PDB entry 1W37 | X-ray diffraction, 2.00 A resolution | chains A and D of the 4 polymer chains in the assembly

# Chain A (and D)
Protein: 2-keto-3-deoxy gluconate aldolase
Source organism: Sulfolobus solfataricus
Notes: EC 4.1.2.20; chain D of this document is another copy of the same molecule, construct and numbering; everything in this record applies to it too
UniProtKB: O54288 (O54288); residue numbers follow UniProt; this construct covers 1-294
Chain sequence (294 residues; each row starts with the number of its first residue):
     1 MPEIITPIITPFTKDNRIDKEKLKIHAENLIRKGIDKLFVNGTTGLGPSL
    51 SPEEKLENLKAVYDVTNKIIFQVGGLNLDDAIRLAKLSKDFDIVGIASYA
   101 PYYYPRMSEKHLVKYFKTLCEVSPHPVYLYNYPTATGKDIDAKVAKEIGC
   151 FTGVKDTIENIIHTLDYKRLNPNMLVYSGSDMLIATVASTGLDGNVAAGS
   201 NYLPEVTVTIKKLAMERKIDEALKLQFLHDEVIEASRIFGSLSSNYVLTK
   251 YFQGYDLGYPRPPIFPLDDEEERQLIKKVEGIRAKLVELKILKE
Disordered / not traced: 1
Disulfide bonds: C120-C150
Swiss-Prot annotation at these positions:
  - active site: K155 (Schiff-base intermediate with substrate)
  - binding site (substrate): T43, T44, Y130 to Y132, K155 to T157
  - site: Y130 (Proton shuttle)

# Chain A / chain D interface
Residue-residue contacts (70):
  N16(A) - N77(D)
  N16(A) - D79(D)  hydrogen bond
  T43(A) - Y103(D)  hydrogen bond
  T43(A) - Y104(D)
  L46(A) - Y104(D)  hydrogen bond (backbone-side chain)
  P48(A) - L76(D)
  P48(A) - Y103(D)  hydrophobic
  P48(A) - Y104(D)
  S49(A) - L76(D)
  S49(A) - Y104(D)  hydrogen bond
  L76(A) - P48(D)
  L76(A) - S49(D)
  L76(A) - P262(D)
  L76(A) - P263(D)
  N77(A) - N16(D)
  N77(A) - R261(D)
  L78(A) - P262(D)  hydrogen bond (backbone-backbone)
  L78(A) - F265(D)  hydrophobic
  D79(A) - N16(D)  hydrogen bond
  Y99(A) - Y103(D)
  P101(A) - P263(D)  hydrophobic
  Y102(A) - Y102(D)  hydrophobic
  Y102(A) - Y103(D)  hydrophobic
  Y103(A) - T43(D)  hydrogen bond
  Y103(A) - P48(D)  hydrophobic
  Y103(A) - Y99(D)
  Y103(A) - Y102(D)  hydrophobic
  Y103(A) - Y132(D)
  Y103(A) - A135(D)
  Y103(A) - T136(D)
  Y104(A) - T43(D)
  Y104(A) - L46(D)  hydrogen bond (side chain-backbone)
  Y104(A) - P48(D)
  Y104(A) - S49(D)  hydrogen bond
  Y104(A) - L242(D)  hydrophobic
  Y104(A) - I264(D)  hydrophobic
  P105(A) - Y132(D)
  P105(A) - T134(D)
  M107(A) - P263(D)
  K110(A) - D268(D)  salt bridge
  K110(A) - E271(D)  salt bridge
  H111(A) - F239(D)
  H111(A) - S243(D)
  H111(A) - F265(D)  hydrogen bond (side chain-backbone)
  K114(A) - F265(D)
  Y115(A) - P263(D)  hydrophobic
  Y115(A) - F265(D)
  Y132(A) - Y103(D)
  Y132(A) - P105(D)
  T134(A) - P105(D)
  A135(A) - Y103(D)
  A135(A) - P105(D)  hydrophobic
  T136(A) - Y103(D)
  R237(A) - R106(D)
  F239(A) - H111(D)
  L242(A) - Y104(D)  hydrophobic
  S243(A) - H111(D)
  R261(A) - L76(D)
  R261(A) - N77(D)
  P262(A) - L76(D)
  P262(A) - L78(D)  hydrogen bond (backbone-backbone)
  P263(A) - L76(D)
  P263(A) - P101(D)  hydrophobic
  P263(A) - M107(D)
  P263(A) - Y115(D)  hydrophobic
  I264(A) - Y104(D)  hydrophobic
  F265(A) - L78(D)  hydrophobic
  F265(A) - H111(D)  hydrogen bond (backbone-side chain)
  F265(A) - K114(D)
  F265(A) - Y115(D)
Also at the interface, not in a pair above, chain A (40 interface residues in all): G47, G75, S108, Y130, E159, P266, E271
Also at the interface, not in a pair above, chain D (40 interface residues in all): G47, G75, S108, K110, Y130, P266

# Summary
The chain A/chain D interface involves 40 residues from each chain; the contacts include 12 hydrogen bonds and
2 salt bridges. Polar pairs include K110(A)-D268(D), K110(A)-E271(D) and N16(A)-D79(D). UniProt lists
active-site residue K155(A) and 8 substrate-binding residues on chain A.
Both chains are 2-keto-3-deoxy gluconate aldolase (Sulfolobus solfataricus). Entry 1W37
(2-keto-3-deoxygluconate(KDG) aldolase of Sulfolobus solfataricus) was determined by X-ray diffraction
together with 1W3I, 1W3N and 1W3T from the same study.
